Entry 3S14 (X-ray diffraction, 2.85 A resolution); this record covers chains B and C of the 12 polymer chains in the assembly.

# Chain B
Name: DNA-directed RNA polymerase II subunit RPB2
Source organism: Saccharomyces cerevisiae S288c
Notes: EC 2.7.7.6
Reference sequence: P08518 (RPB2_YEAST); residues 1-1224 here = UniProt positions 1-1224
Amino-acid sequence (1224 residues; each row starts with the number of its first residue):
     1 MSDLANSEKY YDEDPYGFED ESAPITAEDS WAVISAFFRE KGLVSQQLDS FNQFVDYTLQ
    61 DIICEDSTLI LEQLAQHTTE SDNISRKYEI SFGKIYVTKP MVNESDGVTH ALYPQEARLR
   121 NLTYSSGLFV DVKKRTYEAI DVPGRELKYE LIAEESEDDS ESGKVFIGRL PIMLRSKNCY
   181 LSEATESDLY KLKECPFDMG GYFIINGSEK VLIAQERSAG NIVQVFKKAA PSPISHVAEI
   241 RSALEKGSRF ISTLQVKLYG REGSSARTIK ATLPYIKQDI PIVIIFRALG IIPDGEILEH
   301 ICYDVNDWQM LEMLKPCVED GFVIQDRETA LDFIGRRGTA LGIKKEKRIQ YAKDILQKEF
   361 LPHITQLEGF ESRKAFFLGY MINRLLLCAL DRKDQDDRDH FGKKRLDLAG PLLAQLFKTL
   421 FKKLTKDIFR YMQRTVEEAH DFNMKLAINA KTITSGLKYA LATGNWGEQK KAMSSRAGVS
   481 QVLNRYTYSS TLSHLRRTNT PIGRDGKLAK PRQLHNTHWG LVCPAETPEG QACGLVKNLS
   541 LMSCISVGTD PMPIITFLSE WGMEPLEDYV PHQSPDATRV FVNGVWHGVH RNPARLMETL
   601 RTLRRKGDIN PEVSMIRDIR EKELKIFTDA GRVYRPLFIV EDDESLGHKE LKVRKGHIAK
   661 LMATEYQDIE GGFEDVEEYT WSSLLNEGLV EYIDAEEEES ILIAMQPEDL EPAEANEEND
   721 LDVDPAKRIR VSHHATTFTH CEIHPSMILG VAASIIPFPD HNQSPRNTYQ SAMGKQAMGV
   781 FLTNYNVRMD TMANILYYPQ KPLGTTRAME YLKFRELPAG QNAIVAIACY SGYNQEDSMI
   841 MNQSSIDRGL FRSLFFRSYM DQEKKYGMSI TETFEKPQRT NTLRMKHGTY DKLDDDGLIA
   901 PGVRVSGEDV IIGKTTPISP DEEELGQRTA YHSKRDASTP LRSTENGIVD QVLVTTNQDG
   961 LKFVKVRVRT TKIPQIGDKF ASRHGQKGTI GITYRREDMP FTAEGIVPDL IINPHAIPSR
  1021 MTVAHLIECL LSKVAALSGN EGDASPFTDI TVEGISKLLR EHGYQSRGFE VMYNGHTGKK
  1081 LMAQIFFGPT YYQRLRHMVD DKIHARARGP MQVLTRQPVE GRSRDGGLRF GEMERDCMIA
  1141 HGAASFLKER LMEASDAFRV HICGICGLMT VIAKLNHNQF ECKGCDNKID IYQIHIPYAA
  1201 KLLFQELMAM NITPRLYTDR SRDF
Disordered / not traced: 1-19, 71-88, 142-163, 336-344, 438-445, 503-508, 669-677, 716-721, 920-932
Bound ions: Zn2+: Cys1163, Cys1166, Cys1182, Cys1185
What the authors report for this chain:
  - binding site for the 6-nt RNA strand: Lys979, Lys987
  - binding site for the 29-nt DNA strand: Arg857, Arg942

# Chain C
Name: DNA-directed RNA polymerase II subunit RPB3
Source organism: Saccharomyces cerevisiae S288c
Reference sequence: P16370 (RPB3_YEAST); numbering as in UniProt (aligned over 1-318)
Amino-acid sequence (318 residues; each row starts with the number of its first residue):
     1 MSEEGPQVKI REASKDNVDF ILSNVDLAMA NSLRRVMIAE IPTLAIDSVE VETNTTVLAD
    61 EFIAHRLGLI PLQSMDIEQL EYSRDCFCED HCDKCSVVLT LQAFGESEST TNVYSKDLVI
   121 VSNLMGRNIG HPIIQDKEGN GVLICKLRKG QELKLTCVAK KGIAKEHAKW GPAAAIEFEY
   181 DPWNKLKHTD YWYEQDSAKE WPQSKNCEYE DPPNEGDPFD YKAQADTFYM NVESVGSIPV
   241 DQVVVRGIDT LQKKVASILL ALTQMDQDKV NFASGDNNTA SNMLGSNEDV MMTGAEQDPY
   301 SNASQMGNTG SGGYDNAW
Disordered / not traced: 1-2, 269-318
Bound ions: Zn2+: Cys86, Cys88, Cys92, Cys95
Swiss-Prot annotation at these positions:
  - binding site (Zn(2+)): Cys86, Cys88, Cys92, Cys95
  - modified residue: Ser2 (N-acetylserine)
  - natural variant: Ala30 (A30D: In mutant RPB3-1)
  - mutagenesis: Lys9 (K9E: Transcript termination readthrough)

# How chain B and chain C interact
Residue-residue contacts (81; chain B residue first):
  Asn786(B) - Val57(C)
  Tyr797(B) - Glu61(C)
  Tyr797(B) - Phe62(C)  hydrophobic
  Tyr798(B) - Phe62(C)  hydrophobic
  Tyr798(B) - His65(C)
  Tyr798(B) - Arg66(C)  hydrogen bond
  Ser844(B) - Ala168(C)
  Asp847(B) - His65(C)
  Asp847(B) - His167(C)  hydrogen bond (backbone-side chain)
  Asp847(B) - Ala168(C)  hydrogen bond (side chain-backbone)
  Arg848(B) - His65(C)  hydrogen bond (backbone-side chain)
  Arg848(B) - Ala168(C)
  Gly849(B) - His65(C)
  Arg852(B) - His65(C)
  Leu854(B) - Ala59(C)  hydrophobic
  Arg969(B) - Ala59(C)
  Arg969(B) - Asp60(C)  salt bridge
  Arg969(B) - Glu61(C)  salt bridge
  Thr971(B) - Glu61(C)  hydrogen bond
  Arg995(B) - Lys165(C)
  Arg996(B) - Arg34(C)
  Arg996(B) - Ile38(C)
  Arg996(B) - Ala173(C)
  Arg996(B) - Ala174(C)  hydrogen bond (side chain-backbone)
  Arg996(B) - Ala175(C)
  Glu997(B) - Arg34(C)  hydrogen bond (backbone-side chain)
  Glu997(B) - Arg35(C)  hydrogen bond (backbone-side chain)
  Glu997(B) - Ile38(C)
  Glu997(B) - Ala39(C)
  Asp998(B) - Arg35(C)  salt bridge
  Phe1001(B) - Arg34(C)
  Phe1001(B) - Phe178(C)  hydrophobic
  Ala1003(B) - Glu177(C)
  Ala1003(B) - Phe178(C)  hydrogen bond (backbone-backbone)
  Glu1004(B) - Ala175(C)
  Glu1004(B) - Glu177(C)
  Gly1005(B) - Ala175(C)
  Gly1005(B) - Ile176(C)
  Arg1060(B) - Lys199(C)  hydrogen bond (side chain-backbone)
  Arg1060(B) - Glu200(C)
  Arg1060(B) - Pro202(C)
  Gly1063(B) - Pro202(C)
  Tyr1064(B) - Pro202(C)
  Gln1065(B) - Glu200(C)  hydrogen bond (side chain-backbone)
  Gln1065(B) - Trp201(C)
  Gln1065(B) - Pro202(C)
  Arg1067(B) - Glu194(C)  salt bridge
  Phe1069(B) - Trp192(C)  hydrophobic
  Phe1069(B) - Trp201(C)  hydrophobic
  Glu1070(B) - Trp201(C)
  Val1071(B) - Tyr191(C)  hydrophobic
  Tyr1073(B) - Phe178(C)
  Tyr1073(B) - Glu179(C)
  Tyr1073(B) - Tyr180(C)  hydrophobic
  Gly1075(B) - Asn31(C)
  Gly1075(B) - Arg34(C)  hydrogen bond (backbone-side chain)
  Gly1075(B) - Arg35(C)  hydrogen bond (backbone-side chain)
  His1076(B) - Asn31(C)  hydrogen bond (backbone-side chain)
  Thr1077(B) - Leu27(C)
  Thr1077(B) - Asn31(C)
  Gly1078(B) - Leu27(C)
  Gly1078(B) - Asn31(C)
  Gly1078(B) - Phe178(C)
  Gly1078(B) - Tyr180(C)
  Lys1079(B) - Leu27(C)
  Lys1079(B) - Tyr180(C)
  Lys1079(B) - His188(C)
  Lys1080(B) - Tyr180(C)  hydrogen bond (side chain-backbone)
  Lys1080(B) - Asp181(C)  hydrogen bond (side chain-backbone)
  Lys1080(B) - His188(C)
  Leu1081(B) - His188(C)
  Leu1081(B) - Thr189(C)  hydrogen bond (backbone-side chain)
  Met1082(B) - Lys187(C)
  Met1082(B) - His188(C)
  Met1082(B) - Thr189(C)  hydrogen bond (backbone-side chain)
  Met1082(B) - Asp190(C)  hydrogen bond (backbone-backbone)
  Gln1084(B) - Thr189(C)  hydrogen bond
  Gln1084(B) - Asp190(C)  hydrogen bond (side chain-backbone)
  Gln1084(B) - Tyr191(C)
  Gln1084(B) - Trp192(C)  hydrogen bond (side chain-backbone)
  Gln1084(B) - Trp201(C)
Other interface residues (no listed pair), chain B (43 interface residues in all): Ile948, Thr970, Met999, Thr1002, Asn1074, Ala1083
Other interface residues (no listed pair), chain C (37 interface residues in all): Leu69

# Summary
43 residues of chain B and 37 residues of chain C are in contact, with 22 hydrogen bonds and 4 salt bridges.
Polar pairs include Arg969(B)-Asp60(C), Arg969(B)-Glu61(C) and Asp998(B)-Arg35(C). The paper reports a binding
site for the 6-nt RNA strand at Lys979(B) and Lys987(B); a binding site for the 29-nt DNA strand at Arg857(B)
and Arg942(B).
Here chain B is DNA-directed RNA polymerase II subunit RPB2 and chain C is DNA-directed RNA polymerase II
subunit RPB3, both from Saccharomyces cerevisiae S288c. Entry 3S14 (RNA Polymerase II Initiation Complex with
a 6-nt RNA) was determined by X-ray diffraction (same publication as 3RZD, 3RZO, 3S15, 3S16, 3S17, 3S1M and 5
further entries).
